4E9E - chain A; structure by X-ray diffraction, 1.90 A resolution.

[Chain A]
Molecule: Methyl-CpG-binding domain protein 4
Organism: Homo sapiens
Notes: EC 3.2.2.-; fragment: glycosylase domain of MBD4 (residues 426-580)
UniProt: O95243 (MBD4_HUMAN); residue numbers follow UniProt; this construct covers 427-580
Chain sequence (161 residues; row label = number of the first residue in the row):
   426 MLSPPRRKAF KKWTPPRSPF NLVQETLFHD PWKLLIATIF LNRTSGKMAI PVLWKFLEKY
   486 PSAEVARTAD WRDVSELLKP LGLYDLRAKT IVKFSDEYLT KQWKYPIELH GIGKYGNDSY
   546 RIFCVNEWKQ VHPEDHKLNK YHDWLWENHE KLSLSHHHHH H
Not modelled in the structure: 426-436, 577-586
Differences from the reference sequence: expression tag (426, 581-586)
Curated features (UniProtKB/Swiss-Prot):
  - active site: Asp560
  - modified residue: Ser428 (Phosphoserine)
  - natural variant: Arg431 to Ser580 (deletion: In TPDS2), Arg468 (R468W: In UVM1), Arg546 to Ser580 (deletion: In TPDS2), Leu563 to Ser580 (deletion: In TPDS2 and UVM1), His567 (deletion: In TPDS2), Trp569 to Ser580 (deletion: In UVM1)
  - mutagenesis: Asp560 (D560A: Loss of DNA N-glycosylase activity)
What the authors report for this chain:
  - catalytic residues: Asp560
  - mutagenesis - Q449A: abolished catalytic activity on all DNA substrates tested
  - specificity-determining residues: Val448 (proposed by the authors, not directly observed)

[In short]
Curated annotation (UniProt) lists active-site residue Asp560 and one mutagenesis site. The paper reports the
catalytic residue Asp560; Q449A abolishes catalytic activity on all DNA substrates tested.
Chain A is Methyl-CpG-binding domain protein 4 (Homo sapiens); the structure, Structure of the glycosylase
domain of MBD4, was determined by X-ray diffraction (same publication as 4E9F, 4E9G, 4E9H, 4EA4 and 4EA5).
